Entry 6TA1 (electron microscopy, 3.10 A resolution); this record covers chains G and C of the 12 polymer chains in the assembly.

[Chain G (and C)]
Name: Fatty acid synthase subunit beta
From: Saccharomyces cerevisiae (strain ATCC 204508 / S288c)
Notes: EC 2.3.1.86, 4.2.1.59, 1.3.1.9, 2.3.1.38, 2.3.1.39, 3.1.2.14; chain C of this document is another copy of the same molecule, construct and numbering; everything in this record applies to it too
UniProt: P07149 (FAS1_YEAST); numbering as in UniProt (aligned over 1-2051)
Chain sequence (2051 residues; numbered 1 to 2051; the number before each row is that of its first residue):
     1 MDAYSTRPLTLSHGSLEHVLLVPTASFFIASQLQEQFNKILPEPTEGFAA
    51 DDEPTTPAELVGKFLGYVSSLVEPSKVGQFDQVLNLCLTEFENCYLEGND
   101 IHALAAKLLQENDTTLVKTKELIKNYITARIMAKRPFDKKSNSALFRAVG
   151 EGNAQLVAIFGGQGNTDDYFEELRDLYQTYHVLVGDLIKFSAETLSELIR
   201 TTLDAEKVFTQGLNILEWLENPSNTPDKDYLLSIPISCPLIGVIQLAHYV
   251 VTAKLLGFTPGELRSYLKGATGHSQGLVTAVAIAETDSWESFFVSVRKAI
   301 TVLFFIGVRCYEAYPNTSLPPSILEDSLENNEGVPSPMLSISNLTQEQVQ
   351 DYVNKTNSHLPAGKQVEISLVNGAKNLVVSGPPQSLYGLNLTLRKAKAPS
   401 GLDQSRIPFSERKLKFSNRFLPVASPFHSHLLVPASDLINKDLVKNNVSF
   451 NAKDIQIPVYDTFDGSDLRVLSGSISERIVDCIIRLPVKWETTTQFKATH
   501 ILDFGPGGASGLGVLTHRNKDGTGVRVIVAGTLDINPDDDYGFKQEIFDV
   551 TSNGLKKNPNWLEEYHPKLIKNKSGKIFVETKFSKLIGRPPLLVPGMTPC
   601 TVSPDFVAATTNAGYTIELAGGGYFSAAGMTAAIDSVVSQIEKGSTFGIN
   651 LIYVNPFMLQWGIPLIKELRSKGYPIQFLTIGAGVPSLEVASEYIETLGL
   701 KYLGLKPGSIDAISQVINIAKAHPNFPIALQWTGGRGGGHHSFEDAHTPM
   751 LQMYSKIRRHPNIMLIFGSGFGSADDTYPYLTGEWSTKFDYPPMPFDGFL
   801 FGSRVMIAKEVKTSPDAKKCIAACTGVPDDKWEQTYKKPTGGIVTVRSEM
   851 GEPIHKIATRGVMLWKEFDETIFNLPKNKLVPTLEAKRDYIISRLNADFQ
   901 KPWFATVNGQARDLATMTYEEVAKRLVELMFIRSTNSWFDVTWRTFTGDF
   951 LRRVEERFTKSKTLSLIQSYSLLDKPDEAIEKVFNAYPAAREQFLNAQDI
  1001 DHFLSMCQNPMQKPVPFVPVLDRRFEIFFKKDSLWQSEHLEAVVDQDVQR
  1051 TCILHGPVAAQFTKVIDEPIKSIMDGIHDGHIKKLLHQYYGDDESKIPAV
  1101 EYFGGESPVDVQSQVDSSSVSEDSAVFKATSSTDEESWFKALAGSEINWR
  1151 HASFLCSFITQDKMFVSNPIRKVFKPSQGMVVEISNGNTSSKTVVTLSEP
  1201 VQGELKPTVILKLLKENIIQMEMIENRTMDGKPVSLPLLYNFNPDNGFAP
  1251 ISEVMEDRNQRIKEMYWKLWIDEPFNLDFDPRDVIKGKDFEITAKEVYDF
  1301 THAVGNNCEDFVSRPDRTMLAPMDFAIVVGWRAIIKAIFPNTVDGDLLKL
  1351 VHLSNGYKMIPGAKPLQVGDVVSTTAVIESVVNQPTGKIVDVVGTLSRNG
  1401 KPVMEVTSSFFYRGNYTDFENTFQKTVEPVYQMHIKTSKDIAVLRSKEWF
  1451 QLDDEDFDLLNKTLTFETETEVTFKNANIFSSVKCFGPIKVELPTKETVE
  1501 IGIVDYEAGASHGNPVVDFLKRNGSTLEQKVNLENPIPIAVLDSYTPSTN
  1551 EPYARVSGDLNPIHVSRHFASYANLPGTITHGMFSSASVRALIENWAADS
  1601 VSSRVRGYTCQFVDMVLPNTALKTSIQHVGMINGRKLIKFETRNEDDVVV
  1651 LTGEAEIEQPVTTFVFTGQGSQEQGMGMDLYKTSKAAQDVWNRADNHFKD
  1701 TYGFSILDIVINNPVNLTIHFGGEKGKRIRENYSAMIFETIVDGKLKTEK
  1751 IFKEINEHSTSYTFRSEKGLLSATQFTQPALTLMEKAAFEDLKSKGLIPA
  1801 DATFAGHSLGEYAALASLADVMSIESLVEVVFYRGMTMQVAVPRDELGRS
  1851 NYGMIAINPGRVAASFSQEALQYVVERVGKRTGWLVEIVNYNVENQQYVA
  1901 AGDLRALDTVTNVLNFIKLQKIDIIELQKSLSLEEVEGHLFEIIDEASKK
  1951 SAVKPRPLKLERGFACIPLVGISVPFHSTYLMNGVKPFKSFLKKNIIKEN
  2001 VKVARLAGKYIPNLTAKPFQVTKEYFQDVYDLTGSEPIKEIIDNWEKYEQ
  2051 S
Not modelled in the structure: 1-4, 1110-1122, 2049-2051
Residues lining bound ligands: FMN (flavin mononucleotide): Pro-595, Gly-596, Met-597, Thr-598, Pro-599, Cys-600, Asn-650, Ile-652, Gly-682, Ala-683, Lys-706, Thr-733, Arg-736, Gly-737, Gly-738, Gly-739, Ser-769, Gly-770, Phe-771, Leu-800, Gly-802, Ser-803, Met-806, Leu-1054, His-1055, Gly-1056, Ala-1059
UniProt features mapped onto this chain:
  - active site: Ser-274 (For acetyltransferase activity), Ser-1808 (For malonyltransferase activity)
  - modified residue: Met-1 (N-acetylmethionine), Thr-733 (Phosphothreonine), Ser-1121 (Phosphoserine)
  - cross-link: Lys-1364 (Glycyl lysine isopeptide (Lys-Gly) (interchain with G-Cter in ubiquitin))

[How chain G and chain C interact]
Residue-residue contacts - 18 pairs, chain G then chain C:
  Phe-28(G) / Arg-7(C)
  Phe-28(G) / Phe-27(C)  hydrophobic
  Gln-32(G) / Pro-8(C)
  Tyr-314(G) / Arg-1314(C)  hydrogen bond
  Pro-315(G) / Val-1312(C)  hydrophobic
  Pro-315(G) / Arg-1314(C)  hydrogen bond (backbone-side chain)
  Asn-316(G) / Asn-1307(C)
  Thr-317(G) / Asn-1307(C)
  Thr-317(G) / Glu-1309(C)
  Thr-317(G) / Val-1312(C)
  Thr-317(G) / Arg-1314(C)
  Ser-318(G) / Asn-1307(C)  hydrogen bond (backbone-backbone)
  Leu-319(G) / Asn-1595(C)
  Pro-320(G) / Asp-1599(C)
  Pro-321(G) / Asn-1595(C)
  Pro-321(G) / Trp-1596(C)  hydrophobic
  Pro-321(G) / Asp-1599(C)
  Ser-322(G) / Asp-1599(C)  hydrogen bond
Interface residues without a listed pair, chain G (15 interface residues in all): Lys-39, Glu-325, Gly-363, Gln-384
Interface residues without a listed pair, chain C (14 interface residues in all): Glu-17, Cys-1308, Pro-1315, Ser-1600

[In short]
15 residues of chain G and 14 residues of chain C are in contact, with 4 hydrogen bonds. Polar pairs include
Tyr-314(G)/Arg-1314(C), Pro-315(G)/Arg-1314(C) and Ser-322(G)/Asp-1599(C). Bound to chain G: flavin
mononucleotide. Curated annotation (UniProt) lists active-site residues Ser-274(G) and Ser-1808(G) on chain G.
Chain G and chain C are both Fatty acid synthase subunit beta (Saccharomyces cerevisiae (strain ATCC 204508 /
S288c)); the structure, Fatty acid synthase of S. cerevisiae, was determined by electron microscopy.
